8F2U - chains E and J of the 12 polymer chains in the assembly; structure by electron microscopy, 3.53 A resolution.

[Chain E]
Molecule: COMM domain-containing protein 5
Organism: Homo sapiens
Reference sequence: Q9GZQ3 (COMD5_HUMAN); residues 1-224 here = UniProt positions 1-224
Chain sequence (260 residues; each row starts with the number of its first residue):
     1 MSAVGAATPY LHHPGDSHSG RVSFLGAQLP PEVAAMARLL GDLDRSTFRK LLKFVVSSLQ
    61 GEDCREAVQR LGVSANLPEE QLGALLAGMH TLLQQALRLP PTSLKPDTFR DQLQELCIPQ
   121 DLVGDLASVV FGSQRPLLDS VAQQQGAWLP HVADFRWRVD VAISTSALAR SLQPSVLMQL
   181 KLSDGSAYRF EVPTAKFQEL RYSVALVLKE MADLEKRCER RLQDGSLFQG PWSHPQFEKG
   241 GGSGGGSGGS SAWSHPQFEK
Not modelled in the structure: 1-19, 225-260
Construct notes: expression tag (225-260)
Swiss-Prot annotation at these positions:
  - modified residue: Ser2 (N-acetylserine)

[Chain J]
Molecule: COMM domain-containing protein 10
Organism: Homo sapiens
Reference sequence: Q9Y6G5 (COMDA_HUMAN); numbering as in UniProt (aligned over 1-202)
Chain sequence (212 residues; each row starts with the number of its first residue):
     1 MAVPAALILR ESPSMKKAVS LINAIDTGRF PRLLTRILQK LHLKAESSFS EEEEEKLQAA
    61 FSLEKQDLHL VLETISFILE QAVYHNVKPA ALQQQLENIH LRQDKAEAFV NTWSSMGQET
   121 VEKFRQRILA PCKLETVGWQ LNLQMAHSAQ AKLKSPQAVL QLGVNNEDSK SLEKVLVEFS
   181 HKELFDFYNK LETIQAQLDS LTHHHHHHHH HH
Not modelled in the structure: 1-4, 203-212
Construct notes: expression tag (203-212)
Swiss-Prot annotation at these positions:
  - modified residue: Ala2 (N-acetylalanine), Ser155 (Phosphoserine)

[How chain E and chain J interact]
Contacting residue pairs - 73 pairs, chain E then chain J:
  Arg98(E) - His147(J)
  Arg98(E) - Ser148(J)
  Arg98(E) - Ala149(J)
  Arg98(E) - Gln150(J)
  Arg98(E) - Ala151(J)  hydrogen bond (backbone-backbone)
  Ser103(E) - Lys152(J)  hydrogen bond
  Ala142(E) - His147(J)
  Ala142(E) - Ala149(J)
  Gln143(E) - Gln150(J)
  Gln145(E) - Ala149(J)
  Gly146(E) - Gln144(J)
  Gly146(E) - His147(J)
  Trp148(E) - Glu178(J)
  Leu149(E) - Leu176(J)  hydrophobic
  Leu149(E) - Glu178(J)  hydrogen bond (backbone-side chain)
  Pro150(E) - Leu176(J)
  Pro150(E) - Glu178(J)  hydrogen bond (backbone-backbone)
  His151(E) - Glu178(J)
  His151(E) - Glu183(J)  salt bridge
  Val152(E) - Val177(J)  hydrophobic
  Val152(E) - Phe179(J)  hydrophobic
  Phe155(E) - Lys190(J)
  Trp157(E) - Thr193(J)
  Trp157(E) - Ile194(J)
  Trp157(E) - Gln197(J)  hydrogen bond
  Val159(E) - Gln197(J)
  Val161(E) - Leu201(J)  hydrophobic
  Thr165(E) - Tyr84(J)
  Ser166(E) - Tyr84(J)
  Ala167(E) - Tyr84(J)
  Ala167(E) - Phe124(J)  hydrophobic
  Leu168(E) - Val83(J)
  Leu168(E) - Tyr84(J)
  Leu168(E) - Asn86(J)
  Leu168(E) - Val121(J)  hydrophobic
  Ala169(E) - Tyr84(J)  hydrogen bond (backbone-backbone)
  Ser171(E) - Arg125(J)  hydrogen bond (backbone-side chain)
  Gln173(E) - Arg125(J)  hydrogen bond (side chain-backbone)
  Gln173(E) - Gln126(J)  hydrogen bond
  Pro174(E) - Leu198(J)  hydrophobic
  Leu182(E) - Val175(J)  hydrophobic
  Tyr188(E) - Glu173(J)
  Tyr188(E) - Val175(J)  hydrophobic
  Arg189(E) - Cys132(J)
  Phe190(E) - Cys132(J)
  Phe190(E) - Leu134(J)  hydrophobic
  Glu191(E) - Ile128(J)
  Glu191(E) - Ala130(J)
  Glu191(E) - Cys132(J)  hydrogen bond (backbone-backbone)
  Glu191(E) - Lys133(J)
  Glu191(E) - Leu134(J)  hydrogen bond (backbone-backbone)
  Lys196(E) - Leu134(J)
  Lys196(E) - Glu135(J)  hydrogen bond (side chain-backbone)
  Phe197(E) - Leu191(J)
  Phe197(E) - Ile194(J)  hydrophobic
  Phe197(E) - Gln195(J)
  Gln198(E) - Gln195(J)  hydrogen bond
  Leu200(E) - Leu191(J)  hydrophobic
  Arg201(E) - Glu192(J)  salt bridge
  Arg201(E) - Gln195(J)  hydrogen bond
  Ser203(E) - Val137(J)
  Val204(E) - Tyr188(J)  hydrophobic
  Val207(E) - Trp139(J)  hydrophobic
  Val207(E) - Ala158(J)  hydrophobic
  Val207(E) - Leu184(J)  hydrophobic
  Leu208(E) - Leu184(J)  hydrophobic
  Glu210(E) - Leu141(J)
  Met211(E) - Leu141(J)  hydrophobic
  Met211(E) - His181(J)
  Met211(E) - Leu184(J)  hydrophobic
  Leu214(E) - Leu141(J)  hydrophobic
  Glu215(E) - His181(J)
  Cys218(E) - Leu143(J)  hydrophobic
Also at the interface, not in a pair above, chain E (57 interface residues in all): Gln94, Leu97, Pro100, Asp139, Ala147, Arg170, Leu172, Ser175, Val176, Leu180, Val192, Pro193, Ala205, Leu206, Leu222
Also at the interface, not in a pair above, chain J (53 interface residues in all): Glu80, Lys154, Pro156, Gln157, Val159, Val164, Ser180, Phe185, Phe187

[Summary]
57 residues of chain E and 53 residues of chain J are in contact, with 14 hydrogen bonds and 2 salt bridges.
Polar pairs include His151(E)-Glu183(J), Arg201(E)-Glu192(J) and Ser103(E)-Lys152(J).
Chain E is COMM domain-containing protein 5 and chain J is COMM domain-containing protein 10, both from Homo
sapiens; the structure, Human CCC complex, was determined by electron microscopy, deposited together with
8ESD, 8ESE and 8F2R.
